PDB entry 4JZF | X-ray diffraction, 1.84 A resolution | chains H and L

Chain H:
Molecule: Factor VIIa (Heavy Chain)
Organism: Homo sapiens
Notes: EC 3.4.21.21
UniProtKB: P08709 (FA7_HUMAN); the construct lacks a stretch of the UniProt sequence and is renumbered around it, so the offset changes along the chain: 16-35 = UniProt 213-232; 37-60 = UniProt 233-256; 61-129 = UniProt 261-329; 134-147 = UniProt 337-350; 5 more segments
Sequence (254 residues; numbered 16 to 257 plus 23 insertion-coded residues; 11 numbers in that range are skipped by the numbering (no residue carries them; nothing is unmodelled there); the number before each row is that of its first residue; a row labelled like 60A-60D holds insertion residues (60A, then the next letters in order)):
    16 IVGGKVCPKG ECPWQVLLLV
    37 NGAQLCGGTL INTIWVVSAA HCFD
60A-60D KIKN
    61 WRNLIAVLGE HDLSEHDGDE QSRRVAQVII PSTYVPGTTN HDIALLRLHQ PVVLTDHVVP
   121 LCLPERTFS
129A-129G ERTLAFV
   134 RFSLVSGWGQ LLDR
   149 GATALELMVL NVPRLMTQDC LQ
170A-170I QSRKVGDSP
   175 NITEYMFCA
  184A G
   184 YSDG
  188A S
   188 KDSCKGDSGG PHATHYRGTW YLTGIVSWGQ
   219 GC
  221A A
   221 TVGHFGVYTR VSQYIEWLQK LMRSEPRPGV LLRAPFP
Disulfides: Cys22-Cys27, Cys42-Cys58, Cys168-Cys182, Cys191-Cys220
Metal / ion sites: Ca2+: Glu70, Asp72, Glu75, Glu80
Ligand contacts: 1NL (2-{2-[(3-carbamoylphenyl)carbamoyl]-6-methoxypyridin-3-yl}-5-{[(2S)-1-hydroxy-3,3-dimethylbutan-2-yl]carbamoyl}benzoic acid): Gln40, Leu41, Cys42, His57, Thr98, Thr99, Asp102, Gln143, Thr151, Asp189, Ser190, Cys191, Lys192, Gly193, Asp194, Ser195, Val213, Ser214, Trp215, Gly216, Gln217, Gly219, Cys220

Chain L:
Molecule: Factor VIIa (Light Chain)
Organism: Homo sapiens
Notes: EC 3.4.21.21
UniProtKB: P08709 (FA7_HUMAN); residues 90-144 here correspond to UniProt positions 150-204 (UniProt number = residue number + 60)
Sequence (55 residues; numbered 90 to 144; the number before each row is that of its first residue):
    90 ICVNENGGCE QYCSDHTGTK RSCRCHEGYS LLADGVSCTP TVEYPCGKIP ILEKR
Disulfides: Cys91-Cys102, Cys98-Cys112, Cys114-Cys127

Chain H / chain L interface:
Contacting residue pairs - 45 pairs, chain H then chain L:
  Lys24(H) - Ile140(L)
  Gly25(H) - Ile138(L)
  Glu26(H) - Ile138(L)
  Glu26(H) - Ile140(L)
  Glu26(H) - Leu141(L)
  Glu26(H) - Arg144(L)  salt bridge
  Trp29(H) - Gly136(L)
  Trp29(H) - Lys137(L)
  Trp29(H) - Ile138(L)  hydrophobic
  Leu114(H) - Tyr133(L)
  Thr115(H) - Tyr133(L)
  Asp116(H) - Tyr133(L)  hydrogen bond
  Asp116(H) - Pro139(L)
  Asp116(H) - Lys143(L)  salt bridge
  Val119(H) - Pro134(L)
  Val119(H) - Lys137(L)
  Val119(H) - Pro139(L)
  Pro120(H) - Cys135(L)
  Pro120(H) - Gly136(L)  hydrogen bond (backbone-backbone)
  Cys122(H) - Cys135(L)  disulfide
  Cys122(H) - Gly136(L)
  Leu123(H) - Tyr101(L)  hydrogen bond (backbone-side chain)
  Leu123(H) - His115(L)
  Pro124(H) - Tyr101(L)
  Glu125(H) - Tyr101(L)
  Glu125(H) - Arg113(L)  salt bridge
  Phe128(H) - Asn95(L)
  Phe128(H) - Gln100(L)
  Phe128(H) - Tyr101(L)  hydrophobic
  Arg129B(H) - Cys91(L)
  Arg129B(H) - Val92(L)
  Thr129C(H) - Asn95(L)  hydrogen bond
  Tyr203(H) - Asn95(L)
  Tyr203(H) - Glu99(L)
  Arg204(H) - Gly97(L)  hydrogen bond (side chain-backbone)
  Arg204(H) - Cys98(L)
  Arg204(H) - Glu99(L)
  Gly205(H) - Lys137(L)  hydrogen bond (backbone-side chain)
  Thr206(H) - Tyr118(L)
  Thr206(H) - Cys135(L)
  Thr206(H) - Gly136(L)
  Thr206(H) - Lys137(L)  hydrogen bond
  Trp207(H) - Gly136(L)  hydrogen bond (backbone-backbone)
  Trp207(H) - Ile138(L)
  Tyr208(H) - Gln100(L)
Interface residues without a listed pair, chain H (24 interface residues in all): Pro28, Leu121
Interface residues without a listed pair, chain L (24 interface residues in all): Glu94, Asp104
Cross-chain cystine bridges: Cys122(H)-Cys135(L)

In short:
Chain H and chain L each contribute 24 residues to their interface; the contacts include 1 disulfide bond, 8
hydrogen bonds and 3 salt bridges. Polar pairs include Glu26(H)-Arg144(L), Asp116(H)-Lys143(L) and
Glu125(H)-Arg113(L). Chain H binds compound 1NL.
Here chain H is Factor VIIa (Heavy Chain) and chain L is Factor VIIa (Light Chain), both from Homo sapiens.
Entry 4JZF (Structure of factor VIIA in complex with the inhibitor
2-{2-[(3-carbamoylphenyl)carbamoyl]-6-methoxypyridin-3-yl}-5-{[(2S)-1-hydroxy-3,3-dimethylbutan-2-yl]carbamoyl}benzoic
acid) was determined by X-ray diffraction together with 4JZD and 4JZE from the same study.
